7SAU - chains B and G of the 7 polymer chains in the assembly; structure by electron microscopy, 3.00 A resolution.

# Chain B
Protein: GldM
Organism: Schleiferia thermophila str. Yellowstone
Notes: fragment: C-terminal TEV cleavage site and TwinStrep Tag
Reference sequence: A0A085L0Z7 (A0A085L0Z7_9FLAO); residue numbers follow UniProt; this construct covers 1-229
Sequence (268 residues; each row starts with the number of its first residue):
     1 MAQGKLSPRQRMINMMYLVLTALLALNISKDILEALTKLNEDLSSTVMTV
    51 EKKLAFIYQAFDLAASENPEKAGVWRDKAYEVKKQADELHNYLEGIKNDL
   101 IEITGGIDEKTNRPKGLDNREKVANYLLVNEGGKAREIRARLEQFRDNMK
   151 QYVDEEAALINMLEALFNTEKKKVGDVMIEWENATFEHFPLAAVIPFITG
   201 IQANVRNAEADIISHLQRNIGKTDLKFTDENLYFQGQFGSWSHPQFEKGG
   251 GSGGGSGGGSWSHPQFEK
Not modelled in the structure: 1-4, 221-268
Sequence notes: expression tag (230-268)

# Chain G
Protein: Gliding motility protein GldL
Organism: Schleiferia thermophila str. Yellowstone
Reference sequence: A0A369A7G0 (A0A369A7G0_9FLAO); residues 1-223 here = UniProt positions 1-223
Sequence (223 residues; numbered 1 to 223; the number before each row is that of its first residue):
     1 MPLIDVNGKKFKNFLAKLYGFGASIVILGAMFKILHWTGADLMLIIGLST
    51 EAVIFFFSAFEKPAPEYDWTLVYPELAGVEDLDSKNNALVPQGGTSLTQE
   101 LDNMLKEASIDEELIKSLGDGLRKFGDAALKLNETIDAAEGTQKYTEQIT
   151 LAAKHMESLNALYAVQLEGTASQMELQNALIEKLGSSIENTEKLSTELSE
   201 LVTNMSALNKVYGGMLSAMGVSK
Not modelled in the structure: 1-5, 77-223

# Interface between chain B and chain G
Residue-residue contacts (19):
  K5(B) with K12(G)
  P8(B) with F55(G); S58(G); E61(G)
  R11(B) with Y19(G), hydrogen bond (backbone-side chain); F55(G); E61(G), salt bridge
  M12(B) with F55(G)
  M15(B) with Y19(G); A23(G), hydrophobic; I27(G); E51(G)
  M16(B) with L48(G), hydrophobic
  L18(B) with I27(G), hydrophobic
  V19(B) with V26(G), hydrophobic
  A22(B) with A30(G), hydrophobic; I34(G), hydrophobic
  L26(B) with K33(G); I34(G), hydrophobic
Other interface residues (no listed pair), chain B (12 interface residues in all): N14, A25

# Overview
The interface between chain B and chain G involves 12 residues on one side and 13 on the other; the contacts
include 1 hydrogen bond and 1 salt bridge. Polar contacts include R11(B)-E61(G) and R11(B)-Y19(G).
Here chain B is GldM and chain G is Gliding motility protein GldL, both from Schleiferia thermophila str.
Yellowstone. Entry 7SAU (Structure of GldLM, the proton-powered motor that drives Type IX protein secretion
and gliding motility in ...) was determined by electron microscopy, deposited together with 7SAT, 7SAX, 7SAZ
and 7SB2.
